PDB entry 7VNM | electron microscopy, 2.86 A resolution | chains W and C of the 30 polymer chains in the assembly

Chain W:
Protein: Light-harvesting protein B-875 alpha chain
Source organism: Cereibacter sphaeroides 2.4.1
UniProtKB: Q3J1A4 (LHA1_RHOS4); residues 1-58 here = UniProt positions 1-58
Sequence (58 residues; numbered 1 to 58; the number before each row is that of its first residue):
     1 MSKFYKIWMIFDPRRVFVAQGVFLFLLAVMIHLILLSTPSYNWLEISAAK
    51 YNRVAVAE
Unresolved in the structure: 55-58
Curated features (UniProtKB/Swiss-Prot):
  - binding site (a bacteriochlorophyll): His32
Residues lining bound ligands:
  - bacteriochlorophyll a (BCL), molecule 1: Val16, Ala19, Gln20, Phe23, Ile31
  - bacteriochlorophyll a (BCL), molecule 2: Gly21, Leu24, Phe25, Ala28, His32, Leu35, Trp43
  - bacteriochlorophyll a (BCL), molecule 3: Leu24, Leu27, Ala28, Ile31, His32, Leu35, Tyr41
  - spheroidene (SPO): Phe25, Ala28, Val29, His32, Leu33, Trp43

Chain C:
Protein: Light-harvesting protein B-875 beta chain
Source organism: Cereibacter sphaeroides 2.4.1
UniProtKB: Q3J1A3 (LHB1_RHOS4); residue numbers follow UniProt; this construct covers 1-49
Sequence (49 residues; each row starts with the number of its first residue):
     1 MADKSDLGYTGLTDEQAQELHSVYMSGLWLFSAVAIVAHLAVYIWRPWF
Unresolved in the structure: 1-11
Curated features (UniProtKB/Swiss-Prot):
  - binding site (a bacteriochlorophyll): His21, His39
Residues lining bound ligands:
  - bacteriochlorophyll a (BCL), molecule 1: Phe31, Val34, Ala35, Ala38, His39
  - bacteriochlorophyll a (BCL), molecule 2: Phe31, Ser32, Ala35, Ile36, His39, Val42, Tyr43, Trp48, Phe49

Chain W / chain C interface:
Contacting residue pairs (13; chain W residue first):
  Met1(W) - His21(C)  hydrogen bond (backbone-side chain)
  Tyr5(W) - Asp14(C)
  Tyr5(W) - Ala17(C)
  Tyr5(W) - Gln18(C)
  Trp8(W) - Leu12(C)  hydrophobic
  Trp8(W) - Leu20(C)
  Gln20(W) - Tyr24(C)  hydrogen bond
  Tyr41(W) - Val42(C)  hydrophobic
  Tyr41(W) - Arg46(C)  hydrogen bond (side chain-backbone)
  Tyr41(W) - Pro47(C)
  Tyr41(W) - Trp48(C)  hydrogen bond (side chain-backbone)
  Ile46(W) - Trp45(C)  hydrophobic
  Ile46(W) - Arg46(C)
Also at the interface, not in a pair above, chain W (11 interface residues in all): Phe4, Met9, Phe17, Ser40, Asn42

Overview:
The interface between chain W and chain C involves 11 residues on one side and 12 on the other, with 4
hydrogen bonds. Among the polar pairs are Met1(W)-His21(C), Gln20(W)-Tyr24(C) and Tyr41(W)-Arg46(C). 2
bacteriochlorophyll a molecules are bound between chain W and chain C.
Chain W is Light-harvesting protein B-875 alpha chain and chain C is Light-harvesting protein B-875 beta
chain, both from Cereibacter sphaeroides 2.4.1; the structure, Rba sphaeroides PufY-KO RC-LH1 monomer, was
determined by electron microscopy, deposited together with 7VA9, 7VB9, 7VOR, 7VOT and 7VOY.
